7OZM - chain A; structure by X-ray diffraction, 2.15 A resolution.

Chain A:
Protein: Monoacylglycerol lipase
From: Mycobacterium tuberculosis (strain ATCC 25618 / H37Rv)
Notes: EC 3.1.1.23
UniProtKB: O07427 (MGLL_MYCTU); residue numbers follow UniProt; this construct covers 1-279
Chain sequence (307 residues; numbered -27 to 279; the number before each row is that of its first residue; numbers below 1 keep their minus sign (Met-27 is residue -27)):
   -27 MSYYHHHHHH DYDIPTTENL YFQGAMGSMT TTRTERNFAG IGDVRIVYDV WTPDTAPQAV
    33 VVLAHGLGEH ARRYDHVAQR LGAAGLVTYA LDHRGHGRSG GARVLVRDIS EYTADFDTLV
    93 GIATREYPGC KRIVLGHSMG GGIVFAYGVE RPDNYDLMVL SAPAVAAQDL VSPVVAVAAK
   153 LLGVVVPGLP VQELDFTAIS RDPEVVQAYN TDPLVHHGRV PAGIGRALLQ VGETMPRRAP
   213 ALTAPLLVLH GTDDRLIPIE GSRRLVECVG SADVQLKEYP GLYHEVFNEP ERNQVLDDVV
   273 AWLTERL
Not modelled in the structure: -27 to 1
Sequence notes: initiating methionine (-27); expression tag (-26 to 0); engineered mutation Ala74 (Lys in O07427)
Swiss-Prot annotation at these positions:
  - active site: Ser110 (Nucleophile), Asp226 (Charge relay system), His256 (Charge relay system)
  - mutagenesis: Ser110 (S110A: Loss of lipase activity), Asp226 (D226A: Loss of lipase activity), His256 (H256A: Loss of lipase activity)
From the paper describing this entry:
  - catalytic residues: Leu39, Ser110, Met111, Asp226, His256
  - binding site for isopropyl alcohol: His109, Glu257
  - conformationally variable residues (helix shift, loop rearrangement, side-chain flip): Pro145 to Val157, Gly160 to Gln164, Leu166
  - mutagenesis - K74A, E165A: unchanged catalytic activity on monoacylglycerol
  - mutagenesis - Q164A, K249A: decreased catalytic activity on monoacylglycerol

In short:
From UniProt: 3 active-site residues and 3 mutagenesis sites. The paper reports catalytic residues Leu39,
Ser110 and Met111 among others; Q164A and K249A reduce catalytic activity on monoacylglycerol; 4 substitutions
were tested in all.
Chain A is Monoacylglycerol lipase (Mycobacterium tuberculosis (strain ATCC 25618 / H37Rv)); the structure,
Crystal Structure of mtbMGL K74A (Closed Cap Conformation), was determined by X-ray diffraction (same
publication as 7P0Y).
